4JR1 - chains A and B of the 4 polymer chains in the assembly; structure by X-ray diffraction, 2.15 A resolution.

== Chain A (and B) ==
Molecule: Procaspase-7
Source organism: Homo sapiens
Notes: EC 3.4.22.60; fragment: protease domain; chain B of this document is another copy of the same molecule, construct and numbering; everything in this record applies to it too
UniProtKB: P55210 (CASP7_HUMAN); residue numbers follow UniProt; this construct covers 57-303
Chain sequence (250 residues; row label = number of the first residue in the row):
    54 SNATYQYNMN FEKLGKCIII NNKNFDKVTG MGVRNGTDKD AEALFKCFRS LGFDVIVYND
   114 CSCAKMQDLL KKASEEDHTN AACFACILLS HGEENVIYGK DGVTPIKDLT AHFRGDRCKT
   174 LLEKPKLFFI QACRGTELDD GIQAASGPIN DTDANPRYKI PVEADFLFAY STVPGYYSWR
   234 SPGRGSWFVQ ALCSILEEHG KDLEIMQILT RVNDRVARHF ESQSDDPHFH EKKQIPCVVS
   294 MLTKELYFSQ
Not modelled in the structure: 54-55, 190-201, 274-285, 303 (chain B: 54-55, 193-211, 303)
Construct notes: expression tag (54-56); engineered mutation Ala198 (Asp in P55210)
Disulfides: Cys100-Cys246
Curated features (UniProtKB/Swiss-Prot):
  - region: Lys76 to Arg87 (Loop L1), Arg187 to Gln196 (Loop L2), Val226 to Gly238 (Loop L3), Glu274 to Ile288 (Loop L4)
  - active site: His144, Cys186
  - site (Involved in allosteric regulation): Arg187, Tyr223
  - modified residue: Thr173 (Phosphothreonine), Arg233 (Microbial infection: ADP-riboxanated arginine), Ser239 (Phosphoserine)
  - mutagenesis: Thr173 (T173A: Abolished phosphorylation by PAK2; when associated with A-30 and A-239), Cys186 (C186A: Abolished thiol protease activity), Arg187 (R187K: Does not significantly affect thiol protease catalytic efficiency; R187M/A/G: Reduced thiol protease catalytic efficiency; R187W/N: Strongly reduced thiol protease catalytic efficiency), Asp192 (D192A: Strongly reduced thiol protease activity), Ile195 to Asp206 (In mutant II; prevents cleavage of loop L2 region; retains significant thiol protease activity), Ile195 to Gly200 (In mutant III; prevents cleavage of loop L2 region; abolished thiol protease activity), Asp206 (D206A: Reduced cleavage and activation by initiator caspases. Abolished cleavage and activation by initiator caspases; when associated with A-198), Tyr223 (Y223A/F/W/D/E: Does not significantly affect thiol protease catalytic efficiency), Tyr229 (Y229W: Strongly reduced thiol protease catalytic efficiency), Tyr230 to Ser234 (In esCasp-7 V3 mutant; promotes specificity toward alternate peptides with VEID, YVAD, WEHD, LETD or LEHD sequence; when associated with C-276. In esCasp-7 V4 mutant ...), Trp232 to Ser234 (In dsCasp-7 mutant; unable to cleave DEVD and VEID peptides; when associated with F-276), Arg233 (R233A: Abolished ADP-riboxanation by C.violaceum CopC), 3 further mutagenesis entries in UniProt
From the paper describing this entry:
  - conformationally variable residues (order/disorder transition): Asp192

== Chain A / chain B interface ==
Pairs across the interface (60; chain A residue first):
  Tyr58(A) - Arg264(B)
  Glu147(A) - Lys212(B)  salt bridge
  Arg167(A) - Tyr229(B)
  Glu176(A) - Arg271(B)  salt bridge
  Thr189(A) - Lys212(B)  hydrogen bond (backbone-side chain)
  Ile202(A) - Leu191(B)  hydrophobic
  Ile202(A) - Tyr229(B)
  Pro209(A) - Glu284(B)
  Lys212(A) - Glu284(B)  salt bridge
  Lys212(A) - Lys286(B)  hydrogen bond (backbone-side chain)
  Ile213(A) - Arg271(B)
  Pro214(A) - Ala270(B)
  Pro214(A) - Lys286(B)
  Pro214(A) - Gln287(B)
  Pro214(A) - Ile288(B)  hydrophobic
  Val215(A) - Tyr229(B)
  Glu216(A) - Tyr229(B)  hydrogen bond
  Glu216(A) - Ile288(B)
  Val226(A) - Val215(B)  hydrophobic
  Pro227(A) - Pro214(B)
  Gly228(A) - Pro214(B)
  Tyr229(A) - Arg167(B)
  Tyr229(A) - Pro214(B)  hydrophobic
  Tyr229(A) - Val215(B)
  Tyr229(A) - Glu216(B)
  Met259(A) - Met259(B)  hydrophobic
  Gln260(A) - Glu298(B)  hydrogen bond
  Thr263(A) - Leu295(B)
  Thr263(A) - Thr296(B)
  Thr263(A) - Lys297(B)
  Arg264(A) - Tyr58(B)  hydrogen bond
  Asn266(A) - Ser293(B)
  Asn266(A) - Leu295(B)  hydrogen bond (side chain-backbone)
  Asp267(A) - Thr296(B)
  Asp267(A) - Lys297(B)
  Lys286(A) - Glu216(B)  salt bridge
  Ile288(A) - Glu216(B)
  Ile288(A) - Ala217(B)
  Ile288(A) - Met294(B)  hydrophobic
  Pro289(A) - Met294(B)
  Cys290(A) - Ser293(B)
  Cys290(A) - Met294(B)  hydrophobic
  Val291(A) - Val291(B)
  Val291(A) - Val292(B)
  Val291(A) - Ser293(B)  hydrogen bond (backbone-backbone)
  Val292(A) - Cys290(B)  hydrophobic
  Val292(A) - Val291(B)
  Ser293(A) - Asn266(B)
  Ser293(A) - Val291(B)  hydrogen bond (backbone-backbone)
  Met294(A) - Val226(B)  hydrophobic
  Met294(A) - Ile288(B)
  Met294(A) - Pro289(B)
  Met294(A) - Cys290(B)  hydrophobic
  Leu295(A) - Thr263(B)
  Leu295(A) - Asn266(B)  hydrogen bond (backbone-side chain)
  Thr296(A) - Thr263(B)
  Thr296(A) - Asp267(B)
  Lys297(A) - Thr263(B)
  Lys297(A) - Asp267(B)
  Glu298(A) - Gln260(B)  hydrogen bond
Also at the interface, not in a pair above, chain A (36 interface residues in all): Ala217, Ala270

== In short ==
Chain A and chain B form an interface of 36 and 32 residues respectively, with 10 hydrogen bonds and 4 salt
bridges. Polar contacts include Glu147(A)-Lys212(B), Glu176(A)-Arg271(B) and Lys212(A)-Glu284(B). From
UniProt: active-site residues His144(A) and Cys186(A) and 25 mutagenesis sites on chain A. The paper reports
conformational variability at Asp192(A).
Chain A and chain B are both Procaspase-7 (Homo sapiens); the structure, Human procaspase-7 bound to
Ac-DEVD-CMK, was determined by X-ray diffraction (same publication as 4JQY, 4JQZ, 4JR0 and 4JR2).
